PDB entry 7NJM | electron microscopy, 2.84 A resolution | chains E and G of the 20 polymer chains in the assembly

== Chain E ==
Protein: ATP synthase subunit beta
Source organism: Mycolicibacterium smegmatis (strain ATCC 700084 / mc(2)155)
Notes: EC 7.1.2.2
UniProt: A0R200 (ATPB_MYCS2); residues 1-475 here = UniProt positions 1-475
Sequence (475 residues; numbered 1 to 475; the number before each row is that of its first residue):
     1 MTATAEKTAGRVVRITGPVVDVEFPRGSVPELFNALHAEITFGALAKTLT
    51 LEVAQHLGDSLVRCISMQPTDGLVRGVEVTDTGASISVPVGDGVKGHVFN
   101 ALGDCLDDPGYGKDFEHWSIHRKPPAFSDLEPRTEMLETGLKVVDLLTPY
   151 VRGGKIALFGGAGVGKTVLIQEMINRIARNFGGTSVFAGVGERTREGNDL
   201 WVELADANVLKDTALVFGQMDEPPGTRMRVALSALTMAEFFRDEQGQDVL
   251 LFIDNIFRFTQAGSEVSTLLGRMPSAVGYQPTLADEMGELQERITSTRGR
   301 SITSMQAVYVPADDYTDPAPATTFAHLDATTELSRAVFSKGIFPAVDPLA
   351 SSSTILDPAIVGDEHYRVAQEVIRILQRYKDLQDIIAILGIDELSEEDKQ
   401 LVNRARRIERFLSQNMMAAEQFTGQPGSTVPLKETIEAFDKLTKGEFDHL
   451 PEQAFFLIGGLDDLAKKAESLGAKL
Disordered / not traced: 1-7, 472-475
Residues lining bound ligands: ADP (adenosine-5'-diphosphate): G161, A162, G163, V164, G165, K166, T167, V168, F338, F343, M416, A419, F422

== Chain G ==
Protein: ATP synthase gamma chain
Source organism: Mycobacterium smegmatis (strain ATCC 700084 / mc(2)155)
UniProt: A0R201 (ATPG_MYCS2); residue numbers follow UniProt; this construct covers 1-307
Sequence (307 residues; each row starts with the number of its first residue):
     1 MAATLRELRGRIRSAGSIKKITKAQELIATSRIAKAQARVEAARPYAAEI
    51 TNMLTELAGASALDHPLLVERKQPKRAGVLVVSSDRGLCGAYNANVLRRA
   101 EELFSLLRDEGKDPVLYVVGRKALGYFSFRQRTVVESWTGFSERPTYENA
   151 REIADTLVNAFMAGADDEGDDAGADGILGVDELHIVFTEFRSMLSQTAVA
   201 RRAAPMEVEYVGEVETGPRTLYSFEPDPETLFDALLPRYIATRVYAALLE
   251 AAASESASRRRAMKSATDNADDLIKALTLAANRERQAQITQEISEIVGGA
   301 NALAGSK
Disordered / not traced: 1-2, 214-216, 305-307

== Chain E / chain G interface ==
Pairs across the interface - 20 pairs, chain E then chain G:
  M273(E) - V297(G)  hydrophobic
  P274(E) - I293(G)  hydrophobic
  P274(E) - V297(G)
  A276(E) - T290(G)
  V277(E) - Q286(G)
  V277(E) - I289(G)  hydrophobic
  V277(E) - T290(G)  hydrogen bond (backbone-side chain)
  G278(E) - I293(G)
  A312(E) - R285(G)
  D314(E) - N282(G)  hydrogen bond
  D314(E) - R285(G)  salt bridge
  D314(E) - Q286(G)  hydrogen bond
  T316(E) - Q286(G)  hydrogen bond
  D317(E) - R285(G)  salt bridge
  D317(E) - Q286(G)
  D384(E) - K23(G)
  I388(E) - L27(G)  hydrophobic
  L389(E) - L27(G)
  L389(E) - T30(G)
  L389(E) - S31(G)
Other interface residues (no listed pair), chain E (15 interface residues in all): P311, P318, I385
Other interface residues (no listed pair), chain G (12 interface residues in all): N301

== Overview ==
15 residues of chain E and 12 residues of chain G are in contact, with 4 hydrogen bonds and 2 salt bridges.
Polar pairs include D314(E)-R285(G), D317(E)-R285(G) and V277(E)-T290(G). Ligands of chain E: ADP.
Chain E is ATP synthase subunit beta (Mycolicibacterium smegmatis (strain ATCC 700084 / mc(2)155)) and chain G
is ATP synthase gamma chain (Mycobacterium smegmatis (strain ATCC 700084 / mc(2)155)); the structure,
Mycobacterium smegmatis ATP synthase state 1c, was determined by electron microscopy (same publication as
7NJK, 7NJL, 7NJN, 7NJO, 7NJP, 7NJQ and 20 further entries).
